6LOD - chains B and F of the 6 polymer chains in the assembly; structure by electron microscopy, 3.20 A resolution.

# Chain B
Protein: Fe-S-cluster-containing hydrogenase components 1-like protein
Organism: Roseiflexus castenholzii (strain DSM 13941 / HLO8)
Reference sequence: A7NJ88 (A7NJ88_ROSCS); residues 78-1010 here = UniProt positions 78-1010
Chain sequence (933 residues; numbered 78 to 1010; the number before each row is that of its first residue):
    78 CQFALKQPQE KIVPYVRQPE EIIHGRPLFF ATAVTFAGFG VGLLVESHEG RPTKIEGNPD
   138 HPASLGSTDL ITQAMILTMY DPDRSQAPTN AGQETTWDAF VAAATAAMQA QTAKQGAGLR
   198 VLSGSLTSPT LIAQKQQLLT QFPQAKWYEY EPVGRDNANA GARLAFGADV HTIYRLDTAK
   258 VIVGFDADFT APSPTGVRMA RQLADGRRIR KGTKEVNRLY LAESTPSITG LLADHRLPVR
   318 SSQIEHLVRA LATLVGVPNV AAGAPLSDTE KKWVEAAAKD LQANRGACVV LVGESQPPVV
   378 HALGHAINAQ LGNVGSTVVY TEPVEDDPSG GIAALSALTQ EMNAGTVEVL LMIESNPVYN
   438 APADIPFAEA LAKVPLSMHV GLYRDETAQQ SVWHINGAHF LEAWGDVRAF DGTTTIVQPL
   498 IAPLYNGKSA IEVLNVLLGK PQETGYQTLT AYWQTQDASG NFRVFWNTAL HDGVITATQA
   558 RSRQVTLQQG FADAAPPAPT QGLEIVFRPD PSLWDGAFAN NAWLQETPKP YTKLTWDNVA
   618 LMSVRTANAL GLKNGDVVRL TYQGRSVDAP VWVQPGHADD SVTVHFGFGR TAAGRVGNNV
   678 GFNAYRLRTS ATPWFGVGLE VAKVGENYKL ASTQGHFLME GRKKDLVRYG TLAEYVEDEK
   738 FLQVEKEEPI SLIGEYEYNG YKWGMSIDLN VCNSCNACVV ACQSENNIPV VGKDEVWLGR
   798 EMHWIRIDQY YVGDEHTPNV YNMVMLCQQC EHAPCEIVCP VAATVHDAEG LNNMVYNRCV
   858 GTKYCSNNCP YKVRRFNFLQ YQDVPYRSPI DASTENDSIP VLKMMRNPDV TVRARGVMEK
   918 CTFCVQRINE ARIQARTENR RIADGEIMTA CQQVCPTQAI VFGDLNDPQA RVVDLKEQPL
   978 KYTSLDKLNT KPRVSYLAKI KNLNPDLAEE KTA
Unresolved in the structure: 1007-1010
Metal / ion sites: 4Fe-4S cluster Fe site 1: Cys769, Cys772, Cys775, Cys952; 4Fe-4S cluster Fe site 2: Cys779, Cys918, Cys921, Cys948; 4Fe-4S cluster Fe site 3: Cys824, Cys827, Cys832, Cys866; 3Fe-4S cluster Fe: Cys836, Cys856, Cys862
Small-molecule neighbours:
  - EL6 ([(2S)-2-octadecanoyloxypropyl] octadecanoate): Cys78, Phe80, Arg912
  - 3Fe-4S cluster (F3S): Val835, Cys836, Pro837, Val838, Ala840, Thr841, Met851, Arg855, Cys856, Val857, Gly858, Thr859, Lys860, Tyr861, Cys862, Arg871, Phe873, Met915
  - heme c (HEC), molecule 1: Ala839, Val842, Val852, Asn854, Arg855
  - heme c (HEC), molecule 2: Asn926, Arg929, Ile930, Arg933
  - 4Fe-4S cluster (SF4), molecule 1: Met762, Cys775, Cys779, Asn783, Trp801, Ile802, Leu823, Cys918, Thr919, Phe920, Cys921, Thr946, Ala947, Cys948
  - 4Fe-4S cluster (SF4), molecule 2: Val768, Cys769, Asn770, Ser771, Cys772, Asn773, Ala774, Cys775, Ile804, Val821, Val951, Cys952, Pro953, Thr954, Ala956, Ile957
  - 4Fe-4S cluster (SF4), molecule 3: Cys824, Gln825, Gln826, Cys827, Ala830, Pro831, Cys832, Asn849, Cys866, Pro867, Tyr868, Val870, Arg871, Lys917

# Chain F
Protein: Uncharacterized protein ActF
Organism: Roseiflexus castenholzii (strain DSM 13941 / HLO8)
Reference sequence: A7NJ92 (A7NJ92_ROSCS); residues 1-414 here = UniProt positions 1-414
Chain sequence (414 residues; numbered 1 to 414; the number before each row is that of its first residue):
     1 MIAQEPAALR PALGRLQQVA LIVGGVAMLL AVAGAFLGAA QFFHSYIFAY FFWMALSLGG
    61 LLVLMINHLT QGVWGLMLRR LLEAAALTLP LMAILFLPIA AETLMGTHYL FPWTNPEVVA
   121 NDEVVALKTP YLNVPFFLAR AVIYFVLFIG MAYLLRQWSL EEDAKGFSDD LRGRFQRLSG
   181 PGIVVLVMAW TFAATDWGMS LEPEWFSSMY PVTYIASMLI LTFGGGIIAL AVLKSRNLLP
   241 FGIPVDRLHD LGKFLFAFVA VWAYVNFSEY LIIWSGNVPE LTPWHGHRSA GGWEILGIVM
   301 IFGHFLLPFM LLLSRFAKRR LANLTAIAIY LYLIEIVWYF WKIMPAFHPD GFHIHWLDLV
   361 TLIAIGGLWL GVFAWNLQRA PLLAPNDYRV PLLRRQEASG HGHGHHGKAT AEHH
Unresolved in the structure: 1-4, 400-414

# Interface between chain B and chain F
Residue-residue contacts (19; chain B residue first):
  Pro746(B) - Pro279(F)  hydrophobic
  Ile747(B) - Thr282(F)  hydrogen bond (backbone-side chain)
  Ile747(B) - Pro283(F)  hydrophobic
  Ile747(B) - Gly286(F)
  Ile747(B) - His287(F)
  Ser748(B) - Asn277(F)
  Leu749(B) - Tyr270(F)  hydrophobic
  Leu749(B) - Trp274(F)
  Leu749(B) - Thr282(F)
  Leu749(B) - His285(F)
  Leu749(B) - Gly286(F)
  Ile750(B) - Trp274(F)
  Ile750(B) - Asn277(F)
  Ile834(B) - Ser275(F)
  Lys984(B) - Val278(F)
  Lys984(B) - Pro279(F)
  Leu985(B) - Pro279(F)
  Asn986(B) - Asn277(F)
  Asn986(B) - Pro279(F)
Other interface residues (no listed pair), chain B (10 interface residues in all): His829
Other interface residues (no listed pair), chain F (13 interface residues in all): Ile273, Ser289

# In short
The interface between chain B and chain F involves 10 residues on one side and 13 on the other; the contacts
include 1 hydrogen bond. Its one hydrogen-bonded contact is Ile747(B)-Thr282(F).
Here chain B is Fe-S-cluster-containing hydrogenase components 1-like protein and chain F is Uncharacterized
protein ActF, both from Roseiflexus castenholzii (strain DSM 13941 / HLO8). Entry 6LOD (Cryo-EM structure of
the air-oxidized photosynthetic alternative complex III from Roseiflexus castenholzii) was determined by
electron microscopy, deposited together with 6LOE.
